PDB entry 4DOV | X-ray diffraction, 1.70 A resolution | chain A

# Chain A
Name: Origin recognition complex subunit 1
Organism: Mus musculus
Notes: fragment: BAH domain
UniProt: Q9Z1N2 (ORC1_MOUSE); residues 9-170 here = UniProt positions 9-170
Sequence (163 residues; row label = number of the first residue in the row):
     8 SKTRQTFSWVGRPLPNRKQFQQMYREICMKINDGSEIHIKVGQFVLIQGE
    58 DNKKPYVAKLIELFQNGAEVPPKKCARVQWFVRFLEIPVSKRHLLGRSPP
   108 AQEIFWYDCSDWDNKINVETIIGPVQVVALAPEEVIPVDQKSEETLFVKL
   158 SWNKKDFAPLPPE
Disordered / not traced: 8-11, 169-170
Modified positions: Mse30 (selenomethionine; parent Met); Mse36 (selenomethionine; parent Met)
Differences from the reference sequence: expression tag (8)
Curated features (UniProtKB/Swiss-Prot):
  - site: Glu93 (Histone H4K20me2 binding)
From the paper describing this entry:
  - contacts within the chain: Trp87-Trp119 (pi stacking)
  - specificity-determining residues: Glu93 (proposed by the authors, not directly observed)

# Summary
The paper reports the specificity determinant Glu93; contacts within the chain involving Trp119 and Trp87.
Chain A is Origin recognition complex subunit 1 (Mus musculus); the structure, Structure of free mouse ORC1
BAH domain, was determined by X-ray diffraction, deposited together with 4DOW.
